PDB entry 8B0V | X-ray diffraction, 1.70 A resolution | chain B

Chain B:
Name: LexA repressor
Organism: Pseudomonas aeruginosa
Notes: EC 3.4.21.88
UniProtKB: P37452 (LEXA_PSEAE); numbering as in UniProt (aligned over 81-204)
Chain sequence (125 residues; numbered 80 to 204; the number before each row is that of its first residue):
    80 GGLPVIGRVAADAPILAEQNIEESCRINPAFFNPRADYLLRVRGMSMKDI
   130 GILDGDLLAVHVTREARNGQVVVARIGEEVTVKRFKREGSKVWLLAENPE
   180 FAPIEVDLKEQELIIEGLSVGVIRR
Disordered / not traced: 80
Construct notes: expression tag (80); engineered mutation Asp91 (Gly in P37452)
Ion coordination: Ca2+: Asp91, Glu157, Glu191 (shared with 1 residue of chain A)
UniProt features mapped onto this chain:
  - active site (For autocatalytic cleavage activity): Ser125, Lys162
Reported in the primary citation:
  - catalytic residues: Ser125, Lys162 (citing earlier work)
  - mutagenesis - G91D, S125A: abolished catalytic activity
  - self-association interface (contacts with another copy of this molecule); pairs are residue here / residue on that copy: Arg203-Val201 (backbone contact)
  - contacts within the chain: Ile94-Leu119 (hydrophobic contact)

In short:
Asp91, Glu157 and Glu191 coordinate Ca2+. Curated annotation (UniProt) lists active-site residues Ser125 and
Lys162. From the paper: catalytic residues Ser125 and Lys162; G91D and S125A abolish catalytic activity.
Chain B is LexA repressor (Pseudomonas aeruginosa); the structure, Crystal structure of C-terminal domain of
Pseudomonas aeruginosa LexA G91D mutant, was determined by X-ray diffraction, deposited together with 8S70 and
8S7G.
